Entry 1TPU (X-ray diffraction, 1.90 A resolution); this record covers chains A and B.

== Chain A (and B) ==
Name: Triosephosphate isomerase
From: Gallus gallus
Notes: EC 5.3.1.1; chain B of this document is another copy of the same molecule, construct and numbering; everything in this record applies to it too
UniProtKB: P00940 (TPIS_CHICK); residues 2-248 here correspond to UniProt positions 1-247 (UniProt number = residue number - 1)
Amino-acid sequence (247 residues; numbered 2 to 248; the number before each row is that of its first residue):
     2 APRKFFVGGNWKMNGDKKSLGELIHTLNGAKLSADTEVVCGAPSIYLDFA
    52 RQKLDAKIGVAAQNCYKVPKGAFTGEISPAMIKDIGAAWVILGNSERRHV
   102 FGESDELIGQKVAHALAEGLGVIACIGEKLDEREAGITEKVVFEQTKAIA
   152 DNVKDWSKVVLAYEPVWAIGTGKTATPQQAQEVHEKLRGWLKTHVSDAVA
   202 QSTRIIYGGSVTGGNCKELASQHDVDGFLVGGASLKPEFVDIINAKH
Unresolved in the structure: 2-3
Sequence notes: engineered mutation Asn95 (His94 in P00940); conflict Thr194 (Ser193 in P00940)
Small-molecule neighbours: phosphoglycolohydroxamic acid (PGH): Lys13, Glu165, Ala169, Ile170, Gly171, Gly209, Gly210, Ser211, Val212, Leu230, Val231, Gly232, Gly233

== Interface between chain A and chain B ==
Contacting residue pairs - 79 pairs, chain A then chain B:
  Asn11(A) - Thr75(B)  hydrogen bond
  Lys13(A) - Gly72(B)
  Lys13(A) - Ala73(B)
  Lys13(A) - Thr75(B)
  Met14(A) - Tyr67(B)  hydrophobic
  Met14(A) - Val69(B)
  Met14(A) - Pro70(B)
  Met14(A) - Lys71(B)
  Met14(A) - Gly72(B)  hydrogen bond (backbone-backbone)
  Met14(A) - Phe74(B)
  Met14(A) - Glu77(B)
  Met14(A) - Ile78(B)
  Met14(A) - Ser79(B)
  Met14(A) - Met82(B)  hydrophobic
  Asn15(A) - Lys71(B)
  Asn15(A) - Gly72(B)  hydrogen bond (side chain-backbone)
  Asn15(A) - Met82(B)
  Gly16(A) - Met82(B)
  Asp17(A) - Asp85(B)
  Lys18(A) - Asp49(B)  salt bridge
  Lys18(A) - Gln53(B)
  Lys18(A) - Asp85(B)  hydrogen bond (backbone-side chain)
  Ser45(A) - Ser45(B)  hydrogen bond
  Ser45(A) - Ile46(B)
  Ser45(A) - Ile78(B)
  Ile46(A) - Ser45(B)
  Ile46(A) - Leu48(B)  hydrophobic
  Ile46(A) - Met82(B)
  Ile46(A) - Ile83(B)  hydrophobic
  Tyr47(A) - Met82(B)
  Tyr47(A) - Asp85(B)  hydrogen bond
  Tyr47(A) - Ile86(B)  hydrophobic
  Asp49(A) - Lys18(B)  salt bridge
  Gln64(A) - Thr75(B)
  Gln64(A) - Gly76(B)  hydrogen bond (side chain-backbone)
  Tyr67(A) - Met14(B)  hydrophobic
  Tyr67(A) - Phe102(B)  hydrophobic
  Val69(A) - Met14(B)
  Lys71(A) - Met14(B)
  Lys71(A) - Asn15(B)
  Gly72(A) - Lys13(B)
  Gly72(A) - Met14(B)  hydrogen bond (backbone-backbone)
  Gly72(A) - Asn15(B)  hydrogen bond (backbone-side chain)
  Ala73(A) - Lys13(B)
  Ala73(A) - Glu97(B)
  Phe74(A) - Met14(B)
  Thr75(A) - Asn11(B)  hydrogen bond
  Thr75(A) - Lys13(B)
  Thr75(A) - Gln64(B)
  Thr75(A) - Asn95(B)  hydrogen bond
  Thr75(A) - Glu97(B)  hydrogen bond
  Thr75(A) - Arg98(B)  hydrogen bond (backbone-side chain)
  Gly76(A) - Gln64(B)  hydrogen bond (backbone-side chain)
  Gly76(A) - Arg98(B)
  Glu77(A) - Met14(B)
  Glu77(A) - Arg98(B)  salt bridge
  Glu77(A) - Phe102(B)
  Ile78(A) - Met14(B)
  Ile78(A) - Ser45(B)
  Ser79(A) - Met14(B)
  Met82(A) - Met14(B)
  Met82(A) - Asn15(B)
  Met82(A) - Gly16(B)
  Met82(A) - Ile46(B)
  Met82(A) - Tyr47(B)
  Ile83(A) - Ile46(B)
  Asp85(A) - Asp17(B)
  Asp85(A) - Lys18(B)  hydrogen bond (side chain-backbone)
  Asp85(A) - Tyr47(B)  hydrogen bond
  Ile86(A) - Ile46(B)  hydrophobic
  Ile86(A) - Tyr47(B)  hydrophobic
  Asn95(A) - Thr75(B)  hydrogen bond
  Glu97(A) - Ala73(B)
  Glu97(A) - Thr75(B)  hydrogen bond
  Arg98(A) - Thr75(B)  hydrogen bond (side chain-backbone)
  Arg98(A) - Gly76(B)
  Arg98(A) - Glu77(B)  salt bridge
  Phe102(A) - Tyr67(B)  hydrophobic
  Phe102(A) - Glu77(B)
Interface residues without a listed pair, chain A (37 interface residues in all): Pro44, Leu48, Gln53, Asn65, Pro70, Val101
Interface residues without a listed pair, chain B (37 interface residues in all): Pro44, Asn65, Val101

== Overview ==
Chain A and chain B each contribute 37 residues to their interface, with 19 hydrogen bonds and 4 salt bridges.
Polar contacts include Lys18(A)-Asp49(B), Glu77(A)-Arg98(B) and Asn11(A)-Thr75(B). Chain A binds
phosphoglycolohydroxamic acid.
Chain A and chain B are both Triosephosphate isomerase (Gallus gallus); the structure, S96P change is a
second-site suppressor for H95N sluggish mutant triosephosphate isomerase, was determined by X-ray diffraction
together with 1TPV from the same study.
